Entry 8OL1 (electron microscopy, 3.50 A resolution); this record covers chains G and J of the 14 polymer chains in the assembly.

# Chain G
Protein: Histone H2A type 1-J
Organism: Homo sapiens
Reference sequence: Q99878 (H2A1J_HUMAN); residues 10-116 here correspond to UniProt positions 11-117 (UniProt number = residue number + 1)
Amino-acid sequence (107 residues; each row starts with the number of its first residue):
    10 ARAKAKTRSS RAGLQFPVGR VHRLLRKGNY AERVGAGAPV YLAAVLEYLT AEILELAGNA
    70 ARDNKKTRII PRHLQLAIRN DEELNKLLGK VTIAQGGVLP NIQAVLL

# Chain J
Molecule: 145-nt DNA strand
Sequence (145 nucleotides; row label = number of the first residue in the row):
     1 CAGGATGTAT ATATCTGACA CGTGCCTGGA GACTAGGGAG TAATCCCCTT GGCGGTTAAA
    61 ACGCGGGGGA CAGCGCGTAC GTGCGTTTAA GCGGTGCTAG AGCTGTCTAC GACCAATTGA
   121 GCGGCCTCGG CACCGGGATT CTCCA

# How chain G and chain J interact
Contacting residue pairs (19):
  Ala10(G) - DG31(J)  base contact
  Ala10(G) - DA32(J)  sugar contact
  Arg11(G) - DG29(J)  base contact
  Arg11(G) - DA30(J)  hydrogen bond to the base
  Arg11(G) - DG31(J)  sugar contact
  Ala12(G) - DG31(J)  phosphate contact
  Ala12(G) - DA32(J)  phosphate contact
  Lys13(G) - DA30(J)  phosphate contact
  Lys13(G) - DG31(J)  phosphate contact
  Ala14(G) - DA30(J)  phosphate contact
  Ala14(G) - DG31(J)  phosphate contact
  Lys15(G) - DA30(J)  hydrogen bond to the phosphate
  Lys15(G) - DG31(J)  hydrogen bond to the phosphate
  Thr16(G) - DA30(J)  hydrogen bond to the phosphate
  Arg17(G) - DA30(J)  salt bridge to the phosphate
  Arg20(G) - DG31(J)  salt bridge to the phosphate
  Arg32(G) - DG29(J)  salt bridge to the phosphate
  Arg42(G) - DG38(J)  sugar contact
  Arg77(G) - DC19(J)  sugar contact
Interface residues without a listed pair, chain G (13 interface residues in all): Gly28
Interface residues without a listed pair, chain J (7 interface residues in all): DG28

# Summary
13 residues of chain G and 7 residues of chain J are in contact; the contacts include 4 hydrogen bonds and 3
salt bridges. Among the polar pairs are Arg11(G)-DA30(J), Lys15(G)-DA30(J) and Lys15(G)-DG31(J).
Here chain G is Histone H2A type 1-J (Homo sapiens) and chain J is a 145-nt DNA strand. Entry 8OL1
(cGAS-Nucleosome in complex with SPSB3-ELOBC (composite structure)) was determined by electron microscopy,
deposited together with 8OKX.
